PDB entry 5L8G | X-ray diffraction, 2.97 A resolution | chains B and D of the 10 polymer chains in the assembly

[Chain B (and D)]
Molecule: Uncharacterized protein
From: Rhodospirillum rubrum
Notes: chain D of this document is another copy of the same molecule, construct and numbering; everything in this record applies to it too
UniProt: Q2RVS1 (Q2RVS1_RHORT); residues 1-96 here = UniProt positions 1-96
Chain sequence (116 residues; numbered 1 to 116; the number before each row is that of its first residue):
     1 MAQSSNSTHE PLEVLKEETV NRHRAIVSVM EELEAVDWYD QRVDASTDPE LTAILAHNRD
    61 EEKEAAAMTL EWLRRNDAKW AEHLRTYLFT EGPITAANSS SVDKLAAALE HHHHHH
Not modelled in the structure: 1-6, 98-116
Construct notes: engineered mutation Ala-65 (His in Q2RVS1); expression tag (97-116)
Ion coordination: Ca2+ site 1: Glu-32, Glu-62 (shared with 2 residues of chain C); Ca2+ site 2: Glu-34 (shared with 1 residue of chain C); Ca2+ site 3: Tyr-39, Glu-62 (shared with 2 residues of chain C); Ca2+ site 4: Glu-61, Glu-64 (shared with 1 residue of chain C)
Curated features (UniProtKB/Swiss-Prot):
  - binding site (Ca(2+)): Glu-31, Glu-34
  - binding site (Fe cation): Glu-32, Glu-62
  - mutagenesis: Glu-31 to Glu-34 (Wild-type oligomerization. Increased ferroxidase activity), Glu-31 (E31A: Altered oligomeric state in solution (decamers, tetramers and dimers), partial liganding of metal at this site. Increased ferroxidase activity, alone and encapsulated), Glu-32 (E32A: Forms decamers in the absence of Fe(2+), no bound metal ions, 40% ferroxidase activity), Glu-34 (E34A: Altered oligomeric state in solution (decamers and dimers), no metal ligand at this site. Increased ferroxidase activity, alone and encapsulated), Trp-38 (W38A/G: Less stable oligomerization, cannot obtain crystals. Increased ferroxidase activity, alone and encapsulated), Glu-62 (E62A: Forms decamers in the absence of Fe(2+), binds 1 Ca(2+) via E-34, loss of ferroxidase activity)
From the paper describing this entry:
  - mutagenesis - E32A (40%-55%): decreased catalytic activity
  - mutagenesis - E62A: abolished catalytic activity

[Interface between chain B and chain D]
Pairs across the interface - 4 pairs, chain B then chain D:
  Ser-7(B) / His-9(D)  hydrogen bond (side chain-backbone)
  Arg-24(B) / Glu-10(D)  salt bridge
  Ala-53(B) / Thr-95(D)
  Ile-54(B) / Ile-94(D)  hydrophobic
Other interface residues (no listed pair), chain B (5 interface residues in all): Leu-12
Other interface residues (no listed pair), chain D (5 interface residues in all): Pro-11

[Summary]
The chain B/chain D interface involves 5 residues from each chain, with 1 hydrogen bond and 1 salt bridge.
Polar pairs include Arg-24(B)/Glu-10(D) and Ser-7(B)/His-9(D). The paper reports that E32A of chain B reduces
catalytic activity; E62A of chain B abolishes catalytic activity.
Chain B and chain D are both Uncharacterized protein (Rhodospirillum rubrum); the structure, Crystal structure
of Rhodospirillum rubrum Rru_A0973 mutant H65A, was determined by X-ray diffraction together with 5L89, 5L8B
and 5DA5 from the same study.
